Entry 6VVN (X-ray diffraction, 1.39 A resolution); this record covers chains B and A of the 3 polymer chains in the assembly.

Chain B (and A):
Protein: 4-oxalocrotonate tautomerase
Source organism: Caballeronia arationis
Notes: EC 5.3.2.-; chain A of this document is another copy of the same molecule, construct and numbering; everything in this record applies to it too
UniProt: A0A157ZJF6 (A0A157ZJF6_9BURK); residues 1-123 here correspond to UniProt positions 2-124 (UniProt number = residue number + 1)
Amino-acid sequence (123 residues; numbered 1 to 123; the number before each row is that of its first residue):
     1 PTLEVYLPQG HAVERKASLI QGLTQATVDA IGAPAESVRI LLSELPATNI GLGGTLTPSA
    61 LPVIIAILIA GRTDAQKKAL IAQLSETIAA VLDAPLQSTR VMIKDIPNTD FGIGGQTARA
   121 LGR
What the authors report for this chain:
  - catalytic residues: Pro1
  - self-association interface (contacts with another copy of this molecule); pairs are residue here / residue on that copy: Glu4-Lys104 (salt bridge), Lys16-Asp110, Asp74-Arg119, Lys77-Asp110 (salt bridge)

Interface between chain B and chain A:
Pairs across the interface (69; chain B residue first):
  Pro1(B) with Arg39(A), hydrogen bond (backbone-side chain)
  Thr2(B) with Arg39(A), hydrogen bond
  Glu4(B) with Ile67(A); Lys104(A), salt bridge
  Tyr6(B) with Lys104(A), hydrogen bond
  Val13(B) with Arg119(A)
  Lys16(B) with Thr109(A); Asp110(A), salt bridge
  Ala17(B) with Thr117(A)
  Ile20(B) with Phe111(A); Gly112(A); Gly115(A); Gln116(A); Thr117(A)
  Gln21(B) with Gly115(A); Gln116(A)
  Thr24(B) with Gly115(A)
  Ala35(B) with Gly114(A)
  Glu36(B) with Gly114(A)
  Ser37(B) with Arg39(A), hydrogen bond (backbone-side chain)
  Val38(B) with Gly112(A); Gly114(A), hydrogen bond (backbone-backbone)
  Arg39(B) with Pro1(A), hydrogen bond (side chain-backbone); Thr2(A), hydrogen bond; Ser37(A), hydrogen bond (side chain-backbone); Arg39(A); Phe111(A); Gly112(A)
  Ile40(B) with Asp110(A); Phe111(A); Gly112(A), hydrogen bond (backbone-backbone)
  Leu41(B) with Ile67(A), hydrophobic; Asp110(A); Phe111(A), hydrophobic
  Leu42(B) with Ile106(A); Asp110(A), hydrogen bond (backbone-backbone)
  Ser43(B) with Ile106(A)
  Glu44(B) with Asp110(A)
  Ile67(B) with Leu41(A), hydrophobic
  Lys104(B) with Glu4(A), salt bridge; Tyr6(A)
  Ile106(B) with Leu41(A), hydrophobic; Leu42(A)
  Thr109(B) with Lys16(A)
  Asp110(B) with Lys16(A), salt bridge; Ile20(A); Ile40(A); Leu41(A); Leu42(A), hydrogen bond (backbone-backbone); Glu44(A)
  Phe111(B) with Ile20(A); Ile40(A)
  Gly112(B) with Ile20(A); Val38(A); Arg39(A); Ile40(A), hydrogen bond (backbone-backbone)
  Ile113(B) with Glu36(A); Val38(A)
  Gly114(B) with Thr24(A); Ala35(A); Glu36(A); Val38(A), hydrogen bond (backbone-backbone)
  Gly115(B) with Ile20(A); Gln21(A); Thr24(A), hydrogen bond (backbone-side chain)
  Gln116(B) with Gln21(A)
  Thr117(B) with Ala17(A); Ile20(A)
  Arg119(B) with Val13(A)
Also at the interface, not in a pair above, chain A (33 interface residues in all): Ser43, Ile113

In short:
Chain B and chain A each contribute 33 residues to their interface; the contacts include 14 hydrogen bonds and
4 salt bridges. Among the polar pairs are Glu4(B)-Lys104(A), Lys16(B)-Asp110(A) and Pro1(B)-Arg39(A). The
paper reports the catalytic residue Pro1(B); a self-association interface involving Glu4(B), Lys16(B) and
Asp74(B) among others.
Chain B and chain A are both 4-oxalocrotonate tautomerase (Caballeronia arationis); the structure, F6 fused
4-OT wild type asymmetric trimer, was determined by X-ray diffraction together with 6VVM, 6VVR and 6VVW from
the same study.
